9FGV - chains C and D of the 4 polymer chains in the assembly; structure by electron microscopy, 3.39 A resolution.

# Chain C
Name: Maltose/maltodextrin-binding periplasmic protein
Source organism: Escherichia coli
UniProt: P0AEX9 (MALE_ECOLI); residues 1-366 here correspond to UniProt positions 27-392 (UniProt number = residue number + 26)
Chain sequence (392 residues; row label = number of the first residue in the row; numbering starts at 0):
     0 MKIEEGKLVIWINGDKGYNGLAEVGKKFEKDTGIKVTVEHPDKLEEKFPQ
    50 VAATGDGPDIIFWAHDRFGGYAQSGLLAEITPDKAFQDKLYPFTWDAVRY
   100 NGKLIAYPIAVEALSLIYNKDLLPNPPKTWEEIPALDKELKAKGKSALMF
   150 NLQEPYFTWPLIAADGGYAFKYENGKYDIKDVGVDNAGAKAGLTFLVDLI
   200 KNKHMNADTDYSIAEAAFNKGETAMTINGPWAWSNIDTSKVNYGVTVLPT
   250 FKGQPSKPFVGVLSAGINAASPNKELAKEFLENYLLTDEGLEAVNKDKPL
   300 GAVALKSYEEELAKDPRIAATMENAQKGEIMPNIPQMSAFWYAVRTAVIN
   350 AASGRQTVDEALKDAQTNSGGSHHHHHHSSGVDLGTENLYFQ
Not modelled in the structure: 0, 367-391
Sequence notes: initiating methionine (0); expression tag (367-391)

# Chain D
Name: Gluebody anti-MBP
Source organism: Lama glama
Chain sequence (125 residues; numbered 0 to 124; the number before each row is that of its first residue; numbering starts at 0):
     0 SQVQLVENGGGCVKAGGSLRLSCVASGDIKYISYLGWFRQAPGKEREGVA
    50 ALYTSTGRTYYADSVKGRFTVSLDNAKNTVYLQMNSLKPEDTALYYCAAA
   100 EWGSQSPLTQWFYRYWGQGTQVMVS
Disulfide bonds: Cys22-Cys96

# Interface between chain C and chain D
Pairs across the interface (40):
  Gly13(C) - Trp110(D)
  Asp14(C) - Trp110(D)
  Asp41(C) - Arg45(D)  salt bridge
  Lys42(C) - Trp115(D)
  Lys42(C) - Gly116(D)  hydrogen bond (side chain-backbone)
  Glu44(C) - Arg113(D)
  Glu45(C) - Ser0(D)  hydrogen bond
  Glu45(C) - Val2(D)
  Glu45(C) - Arg113(D)
  Glu45(C) - Tyr114(D)
  Gln49(C) - Ser0(D)  hydrogen bond (side chain-backbone)
  Arg66(C) - Arg113(D)
  Gln152(C) - Tyr52(D)  hydrogen bond (backbone-side chain)
  Glu153(C) - Tyr33(D)  hydrogen bond
  Glu153(C) - Trp101(D)
  Glu153(C) - Gly102(D)
  Tyr155(C) - Trp101(D)  hydrophobic
  Tyr155(C) - Ser103(D)
  Phe156(C) - Ser103(D)
  Asp207(C) - Arg57(D)
  Asp209(C) - Arg57(D)  salt bridge
  Asp209(C) - Tyr59(D)  hydrogen bond
  Tyr210(C) - Ser103(D)
  Tyr210(C) - Gln104(D)
  Tyr210(C) - Ser105(D)
  Ser211(C) - Tyr59(D)
  Ile212(C) - Arg57(D)
  Trp230(C) - Ser103(D)  hydrogen bond (side chain-backbone)
  Trp230(C) - Gln104(D)
  Met330(C) - Trp101(D)  hydrophobic
  Ser337(C) - Tyr30(D)
  Ser337(C) - Glu100(D)  hydrogen bond
  Ala338(C) - Tyr30(D)
  Trp340(C) - Trp101(D)
  Tyr341(C) - Lys29(D)
  Arg344(C) - Ser32(D)
  Arg344(C) - Tyr52(D)  hydrogen bond
  Arg344(C) - Ser54(D)
  Arg344(C) - Glu100(D)
  Arg344(C) - Trp101(D)
Also at the interface, not in a pair above, chain C (25 interface residues in all): Asn12
Also at the interface, not in a pair above, chain D (24 interface residues in all): Tyr95, Gln117

# In short
Chain C and chain D form an interface of 25 and 24 residues respectively, with 9 hydrogen bonds and 2 salt
bridges. Polar pairs include Asp41(C)-Arg45(D), Asp209(C)-Arg57(D) and Lys42(C)-Gly116(D).
Chain C is Maltose/maltodextrin-binding periplasmic protein (Escherichia coli) and chain D is Gluebody
anti-MBP (Lama glama); the structure, Cryo-EM structure of MBP homo-dimer assembled by homo Di-Gluebody, was
determined by electron microscopy (same publication as 8RL5, 8RL7, 8RL9, 8RLA, 8RLB, 8RLC and 3 further
entries).
